2AAX - chains A and B; structure by X-ray diffraction, 1.75 A resolution.

Chain A (and B):
Molecule: Mineralocorticoid receptor
Source organism: Homo sapiens
Notes: fragment: Ligand Binding Domain; chain B of this document is another copy of the same molecule, construct and numbering; everything in this record applies to it too
UniProt: P08235 (MCR_HUMAN); residues 712-984 here = UniProt positions 712-984
Sequence (275 residues; row label = number of the first residue in the row):
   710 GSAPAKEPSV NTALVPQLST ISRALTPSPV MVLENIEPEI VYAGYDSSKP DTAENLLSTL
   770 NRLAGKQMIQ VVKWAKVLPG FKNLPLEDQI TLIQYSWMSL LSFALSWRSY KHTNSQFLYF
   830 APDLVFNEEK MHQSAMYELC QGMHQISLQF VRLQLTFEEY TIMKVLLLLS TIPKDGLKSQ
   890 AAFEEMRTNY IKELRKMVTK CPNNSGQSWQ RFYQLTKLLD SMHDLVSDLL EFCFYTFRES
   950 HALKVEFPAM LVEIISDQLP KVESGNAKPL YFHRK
Disordered / not traced: 710-721, 911, 984 (chain B: 710-722, 909-911, 983-984)
Construct notes: cloning artifact (710-711); engineered mutation S808 (Cys in P08235), L810 (Ser in P08235)
Swiss-Prot annotation at these positions:
  - region: K782 to K785 (Important for coactivator binding)
  - binding site (21-hydroxyprogesterone): N770, Q776, R817, T945
  - binding site (aldosterone): N770, Q776, R817, T945
  - binding site (progesterone): N770, Q776, R817, T945
  - natural variant: P759 (P759S: In PHA1A), L769 (L769P: In PHA1A), N770 (N770K: In PHA1A), Q776 (Q776R: In PHA1A), S805 (S805P: In PHA1A), L810 (S810L: In EOHSEP; this construct carries the variant), S815 (S815R: In PHA1A), S818 (S818L: In PHA1A), L924 (L924P: In PHA1A), E972 (E972G: In PHA1A), L979 (L979P: In PHA1A)
  - mutagenesis: S767 (S767N: Loss of transcription transactivation; S767Q: Strong decrease of transcription transactivation), N770 (N770A/D/H/Q/S/T: Abolishes aldosterone binding and transcription transactivation), Q776 (Q776A: Reduces aldosterone binding and transcription transactivation), K782 (K782E: Decreased coactivator binding), K785 (K785E: Loss of coactivator binding), E796 (E796R: Decreased coactivator binding), R817 (R817A: Reduces aldosterone binding and transcription transactivation), C849 (C849S: Strongly decreases affinity for aldosterone and transcription transactivation), C942 (C942S: Abolishes steroid binding and transcription transactivation), T945 (T945A: Decreases aldosterone-binding and cortisol-binding), L952 (L952A: Reduces transcription transactivation), K953 (K953A: Slightly reduces aldosterone binding and abolishes transcription transactivation), 3 further mutagenesis entries in UniProt
Ligand contacts: prednisone (PDN; 17,21-dihydroxypregna-1,4-diene-3,11,20-trione): L766, L769, N770, L772, A773, Q776, W806, M807, L810, S811, L814, R817, F829, M845, M852, L938, F941, C942, T945, V954, F956

Chain A / chain B interface:
Residue-residue contacts - 30 pairs, chain A then chain B:
  E893(A) - N912(B)
  E893(A) - N913(B)
  E893(A) - S914(B)  hydrogen bond
  R896(A) - S914(B)  hydrogen bond
  R896(A) - G915(B)
  I900(A) - W918(B)
  N912(A) - E893(B)
  N913(A) - E893(B)
  S914(A) - E893(B)  hydrogen bond
  S914(A) - R896(B)  hydrogen bond
  S914(A) - T897(B)
  G915(A) - R896(B)
  G915(A) - Y980(B)
  W918(A) - I900(B)
  W918(A) - W918(B)  hydrophobic
  W918(A) - F921(B)  hydrophobic
  W918(A) - F981(B)
  Q919(A) - Y980(B)  hydrogen bond (side chain-backbone)
  Q919(A) - F981(B)  hydrogen bond (backbone-backbone)
  F921(A) - W918(B)  hydrophobic
  F921(A) - Y922(B)
  Y922(A) - Y922(B)
  Y922(A) - H982(B)
  T925(A) - Y922(B)  hydrogen bond
  Y980(A) - G915(B)
  Y980(A) - Q919(B)  hydrogen bond (backbone-side chain)
  F981(A) - W918(B)
  F981(A) - Q919(B)  hydrogen bond (backbone-backbone)
  F981(A) - Y922(B)
  H982(A) - Y922(B)
Also at the interface, not in a pair above, chain A (17 interface residues in all): T897, R983
Also at the interface, not in a pair above, chain B (16 interface residues in all): Q923

In short:
The interface between chain A and chain B involves 17 residues on one side and 16 on the other; the contacts
include 9 hydrogen bonds. Polar contacts include E893(A)-S914(B), R896(A)-S914(B) and Q919(A)-Y980(B). Chain A
binds prednisone.
Both chains are Mineralocorticoid receptor (Homo sapiens). Entry 2AAX (Mineralocorticoid Receptor Double
Mutant with Bound Cortisone) was determined by X-ray diffraction, deposited together with 2AA2, 2AA5, 2AA6,
2AA7 and 2AB2.
